7RIY - chains B and C of the 13 polymer chains in the assembly; structure by X-ray diffraction, 3.70 A resolution.

# Chain B
Molecule: DNA-directed RNA polymerase II subunit RPB2
Source organism: Saccharomyces cerevisiae (strain ATCC 204508 / S288c)
Notes: EC 2.7.7.6
UniProt: P08518 (RPB2_YEAST); residue numbers follow UniProt; this construct covers 1-1224
Chain sequence (1224 residues; numbered 1 to 1224; the number before each row is that of its first residue):
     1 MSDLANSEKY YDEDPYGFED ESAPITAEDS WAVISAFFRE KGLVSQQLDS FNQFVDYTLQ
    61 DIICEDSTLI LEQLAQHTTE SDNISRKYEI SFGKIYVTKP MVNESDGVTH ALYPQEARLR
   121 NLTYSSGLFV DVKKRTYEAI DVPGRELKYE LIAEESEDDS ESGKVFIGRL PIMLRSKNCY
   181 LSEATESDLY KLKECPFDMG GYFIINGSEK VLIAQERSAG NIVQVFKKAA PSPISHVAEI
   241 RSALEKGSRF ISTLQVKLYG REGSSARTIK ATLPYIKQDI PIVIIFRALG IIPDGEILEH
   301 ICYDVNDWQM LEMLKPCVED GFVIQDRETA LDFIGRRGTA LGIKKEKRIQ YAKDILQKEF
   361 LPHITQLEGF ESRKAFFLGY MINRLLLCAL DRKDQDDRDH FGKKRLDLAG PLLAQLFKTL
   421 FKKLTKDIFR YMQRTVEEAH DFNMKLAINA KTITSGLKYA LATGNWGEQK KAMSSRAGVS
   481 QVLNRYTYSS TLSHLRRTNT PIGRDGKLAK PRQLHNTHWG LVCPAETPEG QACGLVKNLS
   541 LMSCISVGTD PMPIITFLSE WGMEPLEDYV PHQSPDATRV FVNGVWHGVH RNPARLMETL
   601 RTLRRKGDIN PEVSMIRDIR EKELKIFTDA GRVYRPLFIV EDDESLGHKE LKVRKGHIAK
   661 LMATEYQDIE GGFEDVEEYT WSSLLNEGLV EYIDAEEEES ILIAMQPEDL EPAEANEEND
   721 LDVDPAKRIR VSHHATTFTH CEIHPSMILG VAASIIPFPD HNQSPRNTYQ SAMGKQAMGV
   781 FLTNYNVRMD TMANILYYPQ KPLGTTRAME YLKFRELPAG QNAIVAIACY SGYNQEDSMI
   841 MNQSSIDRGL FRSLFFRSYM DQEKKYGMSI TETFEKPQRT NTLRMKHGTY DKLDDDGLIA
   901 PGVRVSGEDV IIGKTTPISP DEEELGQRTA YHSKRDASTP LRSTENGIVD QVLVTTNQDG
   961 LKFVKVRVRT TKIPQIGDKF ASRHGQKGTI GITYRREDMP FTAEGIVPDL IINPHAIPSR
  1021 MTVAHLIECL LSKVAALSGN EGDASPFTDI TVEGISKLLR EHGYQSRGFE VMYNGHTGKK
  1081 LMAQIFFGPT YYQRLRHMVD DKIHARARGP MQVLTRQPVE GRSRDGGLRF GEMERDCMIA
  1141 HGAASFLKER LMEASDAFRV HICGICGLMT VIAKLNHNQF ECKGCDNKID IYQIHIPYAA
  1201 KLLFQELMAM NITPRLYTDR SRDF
Disordered / not traced: 1-19, 76-85, 139-161, 338-344, 439-445, 503-508, 644-646, 669-675, 715-720, 920-929, 1222-1224
Metal / ion sites: Zn2+: Cys1163, Cys1166, Cys1185

# Chain C
Molecule: DNA-directed RNA polymerase II subunit RPB3
Source organism: Saccharomyces cerevisiae (strain ATCC 204508 / S288c)
UniProt: P16370 (RPB3_YEAST); residue numbers follow UniProt; this construct covers 1-318
Chain sequence (318 residues; each row starts with the number of its first residue):
     1 MSEEGPQVKI REASKDNVDF ILSNVDLAMA NSLRRVMIAE IPTLAIDSVE VETNTTVLAD
    61 EFIAHRLGLI PLQSMDIEQL EYSRDCFCED HCDKCSVVLT LQAFGESEST TNVYSKDLVI
   121 VSNLMGRNIG HPIIQDKEGN GVLICKLRKG QELKLTCVAK KGIAKEHAKW GPAAAIEFEY
   181 DPWNKLKHTD YWYEQDSAKE WPQSKNCEYE DPPNEGDPFD YKAQADTFYM NVESVGSIPV
   241 DQVVVRGIDT LQKKVASILL ALTQMDQDKV NFASGDNNTA SNMLGSNEDV MMTGAEQDPY
   301 SNASQMGNTG SGGYDNAW
Disordered / not traced: 1, 269-318
Curated features (UniProtKB/Swiss-Prot):
  - binding site (Zn(2+)): Cys86, Cys88, Cys92, Cys95
  - modified residue: Ser2 (N-acetylserine)
  - natural variant: Ala30 (A30D: In mutant RPB3-1)
  - mutagenesis: Lys9 (K9E: Transcript termination readthrough)
Metal / ion sites: Zn2+: Cys86, Cys88, Cys92, Cys95

# How chain B and chain C interact
Residue-residue contacts (60):
  Asn786(B) with Val57(C)
  Tyr797(B) with Phe62(C), hydrophobic
  Tyr798(B) with Phe62(C); His65(C), hydrogen bond; Arg66(C)
  Ser844(B) with Ala168(C)
  Asp847(B) with His65(C), hydrogen bond (backbone-side chain); His167(C), hydrogen bond (backbone-side chain); Ala168(C)
  Arg848(B) with His65(C), hydrogen bond (backbone-side chain)
  Gly849(B) with His65(C)
  Arg852(B) with His65(C), hydrogen bond
  Arg969(B) with Ala59(C); Asp60(C), salt bridge; Glu61(C), salt bridge
  Thr971(B) with Glu61(C), hydrogen bond
  Arg996(B) with Arg34(C); Ile38(C); Ala173(C), hydrogen bond (side chain-backbone)
  Glu997(B) with Arg34(C), hydrogen bond (backbone-side chain); Arg35(C); Ala39(C)
  Asp998(B) with Arg35(C), salt bridge
  Met999(B) with Arg34(C)
  Phe1001(B) with Arg34(C); Phe178(C), hydrophobic
  Ala1003(B) with Glu177(C); Phe178(C), hydrogen bond (backbone-backbone)
  Glu1004(B) with Ala175(C)
  Gly1005(B) with Ile176(C)
  Arg1060(B) with Lys199(C), hydrogen bond (side chain-backbone); Glu200(C), hydrogen bond (side chain-backbone)
  Gly1063(B) with Pro202(C)
  Arg1067(B) with Glu194(C), salt bridge
  Tyr1073(B) with Phe178(C); Glu179(C); Tyr180(C)
  Gly1075(B) with Asn31(C); Arg34(C), hydrogen bond (backbone-side chain); Arg35(C), hydrogen bond (backbone-side chain)
  His1076(B) with Asn31(C), hydrogen bond (backbone-side chain)
  Thr1077(B) with Leu27(C); Asn31(C), hydrogen bond (backbone-side chain)
  Gly1078(B) with Leu27(C); Asn31(C); Tyr180(C)
  Lys1079(B) with Tyr180(C); His188(C)
  Lys1080(B) with Tyr180(C), hydrogen bond (side chain-backbone); Asp181(C), hydrogen bond (side chain-backbone); His188(C)
  Leu1081(B) with Thr189(C), hydrogen bond (backbone-side chain)
  Met1082(B) with His188(C); Thr189(C), hydrogen bond (backbone-side chain); Asp190(C), hydrogen bond (backbone-backbone)
  Gln1084(B) with Thr189(C), hydrogen bond; Asp190(C), hydrogen bond (side chain-backbone); Tyr191(C); Trp192(C), hydrogen bond (side chain-backbone); Trp201(C)
Other interface residues (no listed pair), chain B (42 interface residues in all): Tyr785, Leu854, Ile948, Thr970, Arg995, Thr1002, Gln1065, Phe1069, Val1071, Asn1074, Ala1083
Other interface residues (no listed pair), chain C (36 interface residues in all): Leu69, Lys165, Ala174

# Summary
42 residues of chain B face 36 of chain C across their interface, with 23 hydrogen bonds and 4 salt bridges.
Polar contacts include Arg969(B)-Asp60(C), Arg969(B)-Glu61(C) and Asp998(B)-Arg35(C). Curated annotation
(UniProt) lists 4 Zn2+-binding residues and one mutagenesis site on chain C.
Here chain B is DNA-directed RNA polymerase II subunit RPB2 and chain C is DNA-directed RNA polymerase II
subunit RPB3, both from Saccharomyces cerevisiae (strain ATCC 204508 / S288c). Entry 7RIY (RNA polymerase II
elongation complex with hairpin polyamide Py-Im 1, scaffold 2 soaked with UTP) was determined by X-ray
diffraction together with 7RIM, 7RIP, 7RIQ, 7RIW and 7RIX from the same study.
